4W99 - chains A and B; structure by X-ray diffraction, 2.00 A resolution.

# Chain A (and B)
Protein: Enoyl-[acyl-carrier-protein] reductase [NADPH, B-specific] 1, mitochondrial
From: Candida tropicalis
Notes: EC 1.3.1.10, 1.3.1.38; chain B of this document is another copy of the same molecule, construct and numbering; everything in this record applies to it too
Reference sequence: Q8WZM3 (ETR1_CANTR); numbering as in UniProt (aligned over 23-386)
Sequence (364 residues; each row starts with the number of its first residue):
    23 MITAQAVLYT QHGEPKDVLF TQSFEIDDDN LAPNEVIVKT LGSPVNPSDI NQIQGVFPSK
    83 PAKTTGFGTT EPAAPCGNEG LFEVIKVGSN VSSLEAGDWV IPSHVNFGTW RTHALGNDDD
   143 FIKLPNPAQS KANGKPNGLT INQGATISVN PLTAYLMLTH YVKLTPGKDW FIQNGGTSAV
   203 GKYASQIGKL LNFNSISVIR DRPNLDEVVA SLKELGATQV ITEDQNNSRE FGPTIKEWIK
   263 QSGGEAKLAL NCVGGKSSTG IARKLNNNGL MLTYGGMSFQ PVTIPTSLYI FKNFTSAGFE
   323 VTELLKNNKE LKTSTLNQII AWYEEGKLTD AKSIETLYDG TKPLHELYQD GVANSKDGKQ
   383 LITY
Sequence notes: engineered mutation F79 (Tyr in Q8WZM3), E322 (Trp in Q8WZM3)
UniProt features mapped onto this chain:
  - binding site (NADP(+)): N172, T199 to V202, R222 to R224, Y296 to M299, F321, V323, K381

# Chain A / chain B interface
Pairs across the interface (48; chain A residue first):
  F79(A) - F313(B)  hydrophobic
  P80(A) - F313(B)  hydrophobic
  T295(A) - I312(B)
  Y296(A) - I312(B)
  G297(A) - T308(B)
  G297(A) - I312(B)
  G298(A) - T308(B)
  Q302(A) - T308(B)  hydrogen bond (backbone-side chain)
  P303(A) - T305(B)
  P303(A) - I306(B)
  V304(A) - V304(B)
  V304(A) - T305(B)
  V304(A) - I306(B)  hydrogen bond (backbone-backbone)
  V304(A) - T308(B)
  V304(A) - Y311(B)  hydrophobic
  T305(A) - P303(B)
  T305(A) - V304(B)
  I306(A) - P303(B)
  I306(A) - V304(B)  hydrogen bond (backbone-backbone)
  T308(A) - G297(B)
  T308(A) - G298(B)
  T308(A) - Q302(B)  hydrogen bond (side chain-backbone)
  T308(A) - V304(B)
  Y311(A) - V304(B)  hydrophobic
  Y311(A) - Y311(B)
  Y311(A) - S318(B)  hydrogen bond
  Y311(A) - A319(B)
  Y311(A) - G320(B)
  I312(A) - T295(B)
  I312(A) - Y296(B)
  I312(A) - G297(B)
  I312(A) - E322(B)
  F313(A) - N73(B)
  F313(A) - V78(B)
  F313(A) - F79(B)  hydrophobic
  F313(A) - P80(B)
  F316(A) - A319(B)
  F316(A) - G320(B)
  T317(A) - T317(B)
  T317(A) - S318(B)
  S318(A) - Y311(B)  hydrogen bond
  S318(A) - T317(B)
  S318(A) - S318(B)  hydrogen bond (backbone-backbone)
  A319(A) - Y311(B)
  A319(A) - F316(B)
  G320(A) - Y311(B)
  G320(A) - F316(B)
  E322(A) - I312(B)
Other interface residues (no listed pair), chain A (24 interface residues in all): P307, N315, F321
Other interface residues (no listed pair), chain B (25 interface residues in all): P307, F321

# Overview
Chain A and chain B form an interface of 24 and 25 residues respectively, with 7 hydrogen bonds. Polar pairs
include Q302(A)-T308(B), Y311(A)-S318(B) and V304(A)-I306(B). From UniProt: 15 NADP+-binding residues on chain
A.
Both chains are Enoyl-[acyl-carrier-protein] reductase [NADPH, B-specific] 1, mitochondrial (Candida
tropicalis). Entry 4W99 (Apo-structure of the Y79F,W322E-double mutant of Etr1p) was determined by X-ray
diffraction together with 4WAS from the same study.
